Entry 6MPD (X-ray diffraction, 1.79 A resolution); this record covers chains A and B.

[Chain A]
Protein: Tyrosine phenol-lyase
Organism: Citrobacter freundii
Notes: EC 4.1.99.2
UniProt: P31013 (TPL_CITFR); residue numbers follow UniProt; this construct covers 1-456
Chain sequence (456 residues; numbered 1 to 456; the number before each row is that of its first residue):
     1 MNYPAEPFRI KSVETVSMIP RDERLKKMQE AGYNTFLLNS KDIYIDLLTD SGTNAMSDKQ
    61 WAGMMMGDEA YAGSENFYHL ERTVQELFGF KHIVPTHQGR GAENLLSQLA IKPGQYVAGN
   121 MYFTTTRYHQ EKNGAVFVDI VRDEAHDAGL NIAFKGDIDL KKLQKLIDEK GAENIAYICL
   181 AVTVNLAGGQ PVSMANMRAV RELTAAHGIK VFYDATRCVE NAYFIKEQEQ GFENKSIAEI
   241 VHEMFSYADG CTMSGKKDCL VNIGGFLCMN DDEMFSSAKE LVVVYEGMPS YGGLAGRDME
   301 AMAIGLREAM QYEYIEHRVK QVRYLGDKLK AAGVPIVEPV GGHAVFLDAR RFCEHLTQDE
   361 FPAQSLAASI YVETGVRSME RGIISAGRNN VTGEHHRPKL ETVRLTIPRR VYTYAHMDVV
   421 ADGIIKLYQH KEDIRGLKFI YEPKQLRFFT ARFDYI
Not modelled in the structure: 1
Construct notes: conflict Ala205 (Glu in P31013)
Ion coordination: K+ site 1: Gly52, Asn262 (shared with Glu69(B) of chain B); K+ site 2: Glu69 (shared with Gly52(B), Asn262(B) of chain B)
Residues lining bound ligands:
  - 0JO (2-{[(E)-{3-hydroxy-2-methyl-5-[(phosphonooxy)methyl]pyridin-4-yl}methylidene]amino}prop-2-enoic acid): Thr49, Ser51, Gln98, Gly99, Arg100, Glu103, Phe123, Thr125, Thr126, Asn185, Asp214, Thr216, Arg217, Ser254, Lys256, Lys257, Met379, Arg381, Arg404
  - pyridin-4-ol (CQG), molecule 1: Arg9, Asp68, Glu75
  - pyridin-4-ol (CQG), molecule 2: Phe36, Arg100, Phe123, Thr124, Thr125, Met379, Arg381, Phe448, Phe449
  - pyridin-4-ol (CQG), molecule 3: Glu227, Gln228, Arg323
  - 3,6,9,12,15,18-hexaoxaicosane-1,20-diol (P33): Tyr3, Pro4, Ala5, Tyr324, Tyr414, Ala415, Asp418, Val419, Asp422
Swiss-Prot annotation at these positions:
  - modified residue: Lys257 (N6-(pyridoxal phosphate)lysine)

[Chain B]
Protein: Tyrosine phenol-lyase
Notes: EC 4.1.99.2
UniProt: P31013 (TPL_CITFR); residues 1-456 here = UniProt positions 1-456
Chain sequence (456 residues; numbered 1 to 456; the number before each row is that of its first residue):
     1 MNYPAEPFRI KSVETVSMIP RDERLKKMQE AGYNTFLLNS KDIYIDLLTD SGTNAMSDKQ
    61 WAGMMMGDEA YAGSENFYHL ERTVQELFGF KHIVPTHQGR GAENLLSQLA IKPGQYVAGN
   121 MYFTTTRYHQ EKNGAVFVDI VRDEAHDAGL NIAFKGDIDL KKLQKLIDEK GAENIAYICL
   181 AVTVNLAGGQ PVSMANMRAV RELTAAHGIK VFYDATRCVE NAYFIKEQEQ GFENKSIAEI
   241 VHEMFSYADG CTMSGKKDCL VNIGGFLCMN DDEMFSSAKE LVVVYEGMPS YGGLAGRDME
   301 AMAIGLREAM QYEYIEHRVK QVRYLGDKLK AAGVPIVEPV GGHAVFLDAR RFCEHLTQDE
   361 FPAQSLAASI YVETGVRSME RGIISAGRNN VTGEHHRPKL ETVRLTIPRR VYTYAHMDVV
   421 ADGIIKLYQH KEDIRGLKFI YEPKQLRFFT ARFDYI
Not modelled in the structure: 1
Covalently attached groups: 3-fluorotyrosine (YOF) linked to Lys257
Modified residues: Lys257 ((2S)-2-amino-6-[[3-hydroxy-2-methyl-5-(phosphonooxymethyl)pyridin-4-yl]methylideneamino]hexanoic acid; LLP)
Construct notes: conflict Ala205 (Glu in P31013)
Ion coordination: K+ site 1: Gly52, Asn262 (shared with Glu69(A) of chain A); K+ site 2: Glu69 (shared with Gly52(A), Asn262(A) of chain A)
Residues lining bound ligands:
  - pyridin-4-ol (CQG): Glu14, Thr15, Val16, Ser40, Lys41, Ile43
  - 3,6,9,12,15,18-hexaoxaicosane-1,20-diol (P33): Tyr3, Pro4, Ala5, Tyr324, Tyr414, Ala415, Asp418, Val419
  - 3-fluorotyrosine (YOF): Phe36, Thr49, Ser51, Arg100, Phe123, Thr124, Thr125, Asn185, Arg217, Met379, Arg381, Arg404, Phe448
Swiss-Prot annotation at these positions:
  - modified residue: Lys257 (N6-(pyridoxal phosphate)lysine)

[How chain A and chain B interact]
Pairs across the interface (109):
  Phe36(A) - Ala72(B)
  Phe36(A) - Met288(B)
  Leu38(A) - Ala72(B)
  Leu38(A) - Gly73(B)
  Asn39(A) - Gly73(B)
  Asn39(A) - Tyr78(B)  hydrogen bond
  Ser40(A) - Asp68(B)  hydrogen bond
  Ser40(A) - Ala70(B)
  Ser40(A) - Ala72(B)
  Ser40(A) - Gly73(B)  hydrogen bond (backbone-backbone)
  Ser40(A) - Ser74(B)
  Lys41(A) - Glu75(B)
  Asp46(A) - Ala70(B)
  Leu48(A) - Tyr71(B)  hydrophobic
  Thr49(A) - Tyr71(B)
  Ser51(A) - Tyr71(B)
  Gly52(A) - Glu69(B)
  Thr53(A) - Glu69(B)
  Met56(A) - Arg297(B)
  Trp61(A) - Met64(B)
  Trp61(A) - Met65(B)  hydrophobic
  Met64(A) - Trp61(B)
  Met64(A) - Arg297(B)
  Met65(A) - Trp61(B)  hydrophobic
  Met65(A) - Met65(B)  hydrophobic
  Asp68(A) - Ser40(B)  hydrogen bond
  Glu69(A) - Gly52(B)
  Glu69(A) - Thr53(B)
  Glu69(A) - Asn262(B)
  Ala70(A) - Ser40(B)
  Ala70(A) - Asp46(B)
  Tyr71(A) - Leu48(B)  hydrophobic
  Tyr71(A) - Thr49(B)
  Tyr71(A) - Ser51(B)
  Tyr71(A) - Arg100(B)  hydrogen bond
  Ala72(A) - Phe36(B)  hydrophobic
  Ala72(A) - Arg377(B)  hydrogen bond (backbone-side chain)
  Gly73(A) - Leu38(B)
  Gly73(A) - Asn39(B)
  Gly73(A) - Ser40(B)  hydrogen bond (backbone-backbone)
  Glu75(A) - Lys41(B)
  Tyr78(A) - Asn39(B)  hydrogen bond
  His97(A) - His97(B)
  His97(A) - Tyr285(B)
  His97(A) - Glu286(B)  salt bridge
  His97(A) - Gly293(B)
  Gln98(A) - Glu286(B)
  Gln98(A) - Tyr291(B)  hydrogen bond
  Gln98(A) - Gly293(B)
  Arg100(A) - Tyr71(B)  hydrogen bond
  Arg100(A) - Val283(B)  hydrogen bond (side chain-backbone)
  Arg100(A) - Val284(B)
  Arg100(A) - Tyr285(B)
  Arg100(A) - Gly287(B)
  Arg100(A) - Tyr291(B)  hydrogen bond
  Asn104(A) - Tyr285(B)
  Gln108(A) - Lys132(B)
  Tyr128(A) - Val284(B)  hydrophobic
  His129(A) - Val284(B)  hydrogen bond (side chain-backbone)
  Lys132(A) - Tyr285(B)  hydrogen bond
  Lys256(A) - Tyr291(B)  hydrogen bond
  Asn262(A) - Glu69(B)
  Asn262(A) - Arg297(B)  hydrogen bond
  Ile263(A) - Gly293(B)
  Glu273(A) - Lys444(B)  salt bridge
  Lys279(A) - Leu446(B)
  Glu280(A) - Gln445(B)
  Val283(A) - Arg100(B)  hydrogen bond (backbone-side chain)
  Val283(A) - Leu446(B)  hydrophobic
  Val284(A) - Arg100(B)
  Val284(A) - Tyr128(B)  hydrophobic
  Val284(A) - His129(B)  hydrogen bond (backbone-side chain)
  Tyr285(A) - His97(B)
  Tyr285(A) - Arg100(B)
  Tyr285(A) - Asn104(B)
  Tyr285(A) - His129(B)
  Tyr285(A) - Lys132(B)  hydrogen bond
  Glu286(A) - His97(B)  salt bridge
  Glu286(A) - Gln98(B)  hydrogen bond (backbone-side chain)
  Gly287(A) - Arg100(B)
  Met288(A) - Phe449(B)  hydrophobic
  Pro289(A) - Phe449(B)  hydrophobic
  Ser290(A) - Phe449(B)
  Tyr291(A) - Gln98(B)  hydrogen bond
  Tyr291(A) - Arg100(B)
  Tyr291(A) - Lys256(B)  hydrogen bond
  Gly293(A) - His97(B)
  Gly293(A) - Gln98(B)
  Gly293(A) - Ile263(B)
  Arg297(A) - Met56(B)
  Arg297(A) - Met64(B)
  Arg297(A) - Asn262(B)  hydrogen bond
  Arg297(A) - Asp298(B)  salt bridge
  Asp298(A) - Arg297(B)  salt bridge
  Asp298(A) - Asp298(B)
  Arg377(A) - Ala72(B)  hydrogen bond (side chain-backbone)
  Tyr441(A) - Ser276(B)  hydrogen bond
  Tyr441(A) - Glu280(B)  hydrogen bond
  Pro443(A) - Glu280(B)
  Lys444(A) - Glu280(B)  hydrogen bond (backbone-side chain)
  Gln445(A) - Glu280(B)  hydrogen bond (side chain-backbone)
  Gln445(A) - Leu281(B)
  Leu446(A) - Lys279(B)
  Leu446(A) - Glu280(B)
  Leu446(A) - Val283(B)  hydrophobic
  Phe449(A) - Tyr71(B)
  Phe449(A) - Val283(B)  hydrophobic
  Phe449(A) - Met288(B)  hydrophobic
  Phe449(A) - Pro289(B)  hydrophobic
Other interface residues (no listed pair), chain A (63 interface residues in all): Glu14, Gly67, Ser74, Leu294, Ala295, Glu442, Thr450
Other interface residues (no listed pair), chain B (64 interface residues in all): Glu14, Gly67, Gly101, Thr125, Lys257, Ser290, Leu294, Ala295, Phe448, Thr450

[In short]
63 residues of chain A and 64 residues of chain B are in contact, with 28 hydrogen bonds and 5 salt bridges.
Polar contacts include His97(A)-Glu286(B), Glu273(A)-Lys444(B) and Glu286(A)-His97(B). One pyridin-4-ol
molecule and one 3,6,9,12,15,18-hexaoxaicosane-1,20-diol molecule are bound between chain A and chain B.
Here chain A is Tyrosine phenol-lyase (Citrobacter freundii) and chain B is Tyrosine phenol-lyase. Entry 6MPD
(Citrobacter freundii tyrosine phenol-lyase complexed with 4-hydroxypyridine and aminoacrylate from
3-F-L-tyrosine) was determined by X-ray diffraction together with 6NV8, 6MO3, 6MQQ, 6MLS and 6MME from the
same study.
